PDB entry 6P18 | electron microscopy, 3.50 A resolution | chains 2 and Q of the 11 polymer chains in the assembly

Chain 2:
Molecule: DNA (67-MER) fragment carrying phage-21 pR' promoter and pause element, template strand
Sequence (67 nucleotides; numbered 1 to 67; the number before each row is that of its first residue):
     1 GTTGCAACTTAAGAGTCATTACCTCTCCATAATGCGAATAGTGTTGCTCA
    51 TTTGCTCAATGATGTCA
Disordered / not traced: 1-6, 63-67

Chain Q:
Protein: Q protein
Source organism: Phage 21
UniProtKB: Q9XJQ6 (Q9XJQ6_9CAUD); the construct has insertions or renumbered stretches relative to UniProt, so the offset changes along the chain: 2-23 = UniProt 2-23; 25-162 = UniProt 24-161
Chain sequence (162 residues; numbered 1 to 162; the number before each row is that of its first residue):
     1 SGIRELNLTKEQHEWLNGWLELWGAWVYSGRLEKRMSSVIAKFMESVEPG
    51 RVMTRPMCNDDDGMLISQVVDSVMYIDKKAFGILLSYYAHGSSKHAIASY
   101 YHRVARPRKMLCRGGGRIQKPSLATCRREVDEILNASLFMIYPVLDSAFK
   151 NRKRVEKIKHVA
Disordered / not traced: 1-6
Sequence notes: expression tag (1); insertion (24); conflict Trp-26 (His25 in Q9XJQ6), Val-27 (Gly26 in Q9XJQ6), Tyr-28 (Leu27 in Q9XJQ6), Val-47 (Ile46 in Q9XJQ6)
What the authors report for this chain:
  - conformationally variable residues (order/disorder transition): Ala-105 to Pro-121

Chain 2 / chain Q interface:
Residue-residue contacts (13):
  DT52(2) / Ser-93(Q)  hydrogen bond to the phosphate
  DT52(2) / His-95(Q)  sugar contact
  DT53(2) / Ser-93(Q)  phosphate contact
  DT53(2) / Lys-94(Q)  hydrogen bond to the phosphate
  DT53(2) / His-95(Q)  hydrogen bond to the phosphate
  DT53(2) / Arg-127(Q)  base contact
  DG54(2) / Lys-94(Q)  salt bridge to the phosphate
  DG54(2) / Arg-127(Q)  hydrogen bond to the base
  DT56(2) / Arg-128(Q)  base contact
  DA59(2) / Arg-113(Q)  hydrogen bond to the sugar
  DT60(2) / Arg-113(Q)  sugar contact
  DT60(2) / Gly-114(Q)  sugar contact
  DG61(2) / Gly-114(Q)  sugar contact
Interface residues without a listed pair, chain 2 (11 interface residues in all): DT42, DC55, DC57, DA58
Interface residues without a listed pair, chain Q (11 interface residues in all): Glu-48, Ala-96, Cys-112, Gly-115

Overview:
The chain 2/chain Q interface involves 11 residues from each chain; the contacts include 5 hydrogen bonds and
1 salt bridge. Polar pairs include DG54(2)/Arg-127(Q), DA59(2)/Arg-113(Q) and DT52(2)/Ser-93(Q). The paper
reports conformational variability at Ala-105(Q).
Here chain 2 is DNA (67-MER) fragment carrying phage-21 pR' promoter and pause element, template strand and
chain Q is Q protein (Phage 21). Entry 6P18 (Q21 transcription antitermination complex: loading complex) was
determined by electron microscopy, deposited together with 6P19, 6P1A, 6P1B and 6P1C.
